Entry 6BWE (X-ray diffraction, 1.85 A resolution); this record covers chains A and B.

# Chain A (and B)
Molecule: Putative fimbrial associated sortase-like protein
Organism: Corynebacterium diphtheriae (strain ATCC 700971 / NCTC 13129 / Biotype gravis)
Notes: chain B of this document is another copy of the same molecule, construct and numbering; everything in this record applies to it too
UniProtKB: Q6NF82 (Q6NF82_CORDI); residue numbers follow UniProt; this construct covers 37-248
Amino-acid sequence (215 residues; numbered 34 to 248; the number before each row is that of its first residue):
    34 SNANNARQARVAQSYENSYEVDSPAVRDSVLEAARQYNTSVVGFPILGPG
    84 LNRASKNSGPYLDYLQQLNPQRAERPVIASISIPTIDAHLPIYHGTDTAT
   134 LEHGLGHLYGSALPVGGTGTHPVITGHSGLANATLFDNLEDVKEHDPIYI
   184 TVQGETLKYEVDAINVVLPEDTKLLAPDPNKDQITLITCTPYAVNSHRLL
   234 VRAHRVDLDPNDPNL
Disordered / not traced: 34-52, 80-86 (chain B: 34-55, 80-86)
Construct notes: expression tag (34-36); engineered mutation Gly81 (Asp in Q6NF82), Gly83 (Trp in Q6NF82)
Modified residues: Cys222 (S-hydroxycysteine; CSO)
What the authors report for this chain:
  - conformationally variable residues (order/disorder transition): Leu80 to Arg86
  - mutagenesis - H160A, R231A: abolished catalytic activity

# How chain A and chain B interact
Contacting residue pairs (38):
  Gln69(A) with Ser88(B); Asn90(B); Ser91(B)
  Tyr70(A) with Pro93(B), hydrophobic
  Thr72(A) with Ala87(B); Ser88(B), hydrogen bond (side chain-backbone)
  Ser73(A) with Ser91(B); Pro93(B); Tyr142(B), hydrogen bond (backbone-side chain)
  Val75(A) with Phe77(B); Pro78(B), hydrophobic; Ile79(B); Tyr142(B); Gly143(B)
  Gly76(A) with Phe77(B)
  Phe77(A) with Val75(B); Gly76(B); Ile79(B), hydrophobic
  Pro78(A) with Val75(B), hydrophobic
  Ile79(A) with Val75(B); Gly76(B); Phe77(B), hydrophobic; Pro210(B)
  Ala87(A) with Thr72(B)
  Ser88(A) with Gln69(B); Thr72(B), hydrogen bond (backbone-side chain)
  Asn90(A) with Gln69(B)
  Ser91(A) with Gln69(B); Ser73(B)
  Gly92(A) with Asp96(B)
  Pro93(A) with Tyr70(B), hydrophobic; Ser73(B); Asp96(B)
  Asp96(A) with Gly92(B); Pro93(B)
  Tyr142(A) with Ser73(B), hydrogen bond (side chain-backbone); Val75(B)
  Gly143(A) with Val75(B)
Other interface residues (no listed pair), chain A (19 interface residues in all): Pro210

# Overview
Chain A and chain B each contribute 19 residues to their interface; the contacts include 4 hydrogen bonds.
Among the polar pairs are Thr72(A)-Ser88(B) and Ser73(A)-Tyr142(B). The paper reports that H160A and R231A of
chain A abolish catalytic activity; conformational variability at Leu80(A).
Chain A and chain B are both Putative fimbrial associated sortase-like protein (Corynebacterium diphtheriae
(strain ATCC 700971 / NCTC 13129 / Biotype gravis)); the structure, Sortase A from Corynebacterium
diphtheriae, lid mutant, was determined by X-ray diffraction (same publication as 5K9A).
